6SMH - chains B and K of the 16 polymer chains in the assembly; structure by electron microscopy, 4.30 A resolution (low resolution: residue-level contacts below are approximate; hydrogen-bond / salt-bridge calls are withheld).

Chain B:
Molecule: Ribulose bisphosphate carboxylase large chain
Source organism: Synechococcus elongatus (strain PCC 7942 / FACHB-805)
Notes: EC 4.1.1.39
UniProt: Q31NB3 (RBL_SYNE7); residues 19-465 here = UniProt positions 19-465
Chain sequence (447 residues; row label = number of the first residue in the row):
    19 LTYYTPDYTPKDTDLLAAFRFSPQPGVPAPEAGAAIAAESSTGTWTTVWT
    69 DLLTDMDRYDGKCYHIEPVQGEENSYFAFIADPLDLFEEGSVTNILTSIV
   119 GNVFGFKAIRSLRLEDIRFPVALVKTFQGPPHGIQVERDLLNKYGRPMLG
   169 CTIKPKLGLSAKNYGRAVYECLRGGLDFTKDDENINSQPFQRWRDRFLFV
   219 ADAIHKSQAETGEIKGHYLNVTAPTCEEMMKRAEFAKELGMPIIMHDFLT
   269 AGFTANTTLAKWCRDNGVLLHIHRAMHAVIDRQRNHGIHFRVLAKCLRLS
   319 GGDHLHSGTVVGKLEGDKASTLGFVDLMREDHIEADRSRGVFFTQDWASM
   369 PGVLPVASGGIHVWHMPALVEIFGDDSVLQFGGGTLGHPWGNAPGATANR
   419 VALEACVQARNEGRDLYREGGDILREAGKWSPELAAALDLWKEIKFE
Differences from the reference sequence: conflict Pro48 (Asp in Q31NB3), Asp78 (Lys in Q31NB3), Asp100 (Tyr in Q31NB3)

Chain K:
Molecule: Rubisco accumulation factor 1 (RAF1) peptide
Source organism: Synechococcus elongatus (strain PCC 7942 / FACHB-805)
UniProt: Q31Q05 (Q31Q05_SYNE7); numbering as in UniProt (aligned over 13-200)
Chain sequence (188 residues; each row starts with the number of its first residue):
    13 ERQELLGQLRRKEGRWLAWARACQTLLKNGLNPQTLFEATGFEPIQQNQI
    63 TVAMQVYDSILRQDPPAHVRETYQEWGSDLLYELRELDQEQRSLCAQLAL
   113 ERKLDADQIREVAKATKDFCRLPKQPENFDRHPGDAVAHQCWRLAQERTD
   163 LTERSRLIARGLQFAQSAGARALIEALLLDLSGVPSRK
Disordered / not traced: 192-200

How chain B and chain K interact:
Pairs across the interface (5):
  Trp67(B) - Glu55(K)
  Trp67(B) - Gln58(K)
  Leu70(B) - Trp88(K)
  Leu71(B) - Ser90(K)
  Thr72(B) - Gln61(K)
Interface residues without a listed pair, chain B (6 interface residues in all): Asp69, Asp75
Interface residues without a listed pair, chain K (9 interface residues in all): Trp28, Trp31, Glu87, Asp117

Summary:
Chain B and chain K form an interface of 6 and 9 residues respectively.
Chain B is Ribulose bisphosphate carboxylase large chain and chain K is Rubisco accumulation factor 1 (RAF1)
peptide, both from Synechococcus elongatus (strain PCC 7942 / FACHB-805); the structure, Cryo-electron
microscopy structure of a RbcL-Raf1 supercomplex from Synechococcus elongatus PCC 7942, was determined by
electron microscopy.
